PDB entry 8QOX | electron microscopy, 11.20 A resolution (very low resolution: no residue pairs are listed; an interface is given only as per-side residue counts) | chains A and W of the 7 polymer chains in the assembly

[Chain A (and W)]
Protein: S-layer protein A
From: Sulfolobus acidocaldarius DSM 639
Notes: chain W of this document is another copy of the same molecule, construct and numbering; everything in this record applies to it too
Reference sequence: Q4J6E5 (SLAA_SULAC); residues -28 to 1395 here correspond to UniProt positions 1-1424 (UniProt number = residue number + 29)
Chain sequence (1424 residues; row label = number of the first residue in the row; numbers below 1 keep their minus sign (Met-28 is residue -28)):
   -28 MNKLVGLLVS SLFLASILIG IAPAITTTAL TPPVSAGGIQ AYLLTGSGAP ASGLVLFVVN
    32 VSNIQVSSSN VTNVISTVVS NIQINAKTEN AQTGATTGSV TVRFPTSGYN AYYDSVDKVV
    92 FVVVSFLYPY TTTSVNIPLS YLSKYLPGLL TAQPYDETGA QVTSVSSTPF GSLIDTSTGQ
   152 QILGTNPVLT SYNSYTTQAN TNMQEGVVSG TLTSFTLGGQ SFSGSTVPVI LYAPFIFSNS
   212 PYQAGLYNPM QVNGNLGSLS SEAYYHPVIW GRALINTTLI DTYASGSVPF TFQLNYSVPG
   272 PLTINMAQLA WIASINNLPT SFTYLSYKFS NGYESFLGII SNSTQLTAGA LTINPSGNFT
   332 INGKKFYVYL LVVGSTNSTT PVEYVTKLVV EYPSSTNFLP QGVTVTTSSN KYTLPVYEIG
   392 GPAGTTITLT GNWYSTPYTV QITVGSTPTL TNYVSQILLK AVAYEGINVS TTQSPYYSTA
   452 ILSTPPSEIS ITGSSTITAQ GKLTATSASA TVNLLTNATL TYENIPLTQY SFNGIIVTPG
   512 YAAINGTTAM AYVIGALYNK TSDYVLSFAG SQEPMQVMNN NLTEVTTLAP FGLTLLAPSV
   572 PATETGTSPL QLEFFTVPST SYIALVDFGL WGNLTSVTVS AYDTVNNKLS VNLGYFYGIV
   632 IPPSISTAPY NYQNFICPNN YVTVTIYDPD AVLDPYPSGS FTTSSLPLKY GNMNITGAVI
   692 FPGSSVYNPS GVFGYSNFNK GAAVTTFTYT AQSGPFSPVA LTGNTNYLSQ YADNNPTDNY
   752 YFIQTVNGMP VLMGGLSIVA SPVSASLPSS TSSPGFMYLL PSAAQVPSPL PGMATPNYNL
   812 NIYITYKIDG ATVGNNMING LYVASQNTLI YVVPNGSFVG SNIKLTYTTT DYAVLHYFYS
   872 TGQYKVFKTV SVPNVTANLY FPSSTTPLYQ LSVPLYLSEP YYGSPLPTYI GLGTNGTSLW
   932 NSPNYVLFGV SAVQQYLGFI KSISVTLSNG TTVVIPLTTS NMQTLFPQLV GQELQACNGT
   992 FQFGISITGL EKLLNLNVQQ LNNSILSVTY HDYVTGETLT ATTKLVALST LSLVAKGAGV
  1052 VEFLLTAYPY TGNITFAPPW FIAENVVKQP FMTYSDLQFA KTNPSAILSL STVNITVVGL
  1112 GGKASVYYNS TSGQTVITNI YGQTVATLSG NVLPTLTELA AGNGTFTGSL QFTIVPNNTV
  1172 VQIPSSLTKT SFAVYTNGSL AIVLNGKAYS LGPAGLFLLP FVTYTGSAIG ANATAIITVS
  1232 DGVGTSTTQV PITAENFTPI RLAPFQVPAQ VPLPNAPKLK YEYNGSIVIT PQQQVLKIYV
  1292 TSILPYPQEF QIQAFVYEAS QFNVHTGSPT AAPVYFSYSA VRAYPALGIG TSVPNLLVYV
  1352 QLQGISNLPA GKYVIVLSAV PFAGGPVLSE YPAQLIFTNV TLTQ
Not modelled in the structure: -28 to 0
Disulfides: Cys648-Cys988
Curated features (UniProtKB/Swiss-Prot):
  - glycosylation (N-linked (GlcNAc...) asparagine): Asn31, Asn41, Asn247, Asn266, Asn313, Asn329, Asn348, Asn439, Asn488, Asn516, Asn530, Asn552, Asn604, Asn685, Asn846, Asn885, Asn926, Asn960, Asn989, Asn1013 and 8 more in UniProt

[Chain A / chain W interface]
At this resolution (11 A) residue pairs are not listed: 50 residues of chain A and 48 of chain W lie at the interface.

[Overview]
50 residues of chain A and 48 residues of chain W are in contact.
Both chains are S-layer protein A (Sulfolobus acidocaldarius DSM 639). Entry 8QOX (Two-component assembly of
SlaA and SlaB S-layer proteins of Sulfolobus acidocaldarius) was determined by electron microscopy together
with 8QP0, 8AN2, 8AN3 and 7ZCX from the same study.
